PDB entry 9I5H | electron microscopy, 2.70 A resolution | chains N and R of the 17 polymer chains in the assembly

Chain N (and R):
Molecule: Flagellin
Source organism: Litorilinea aerophila
Notes: chain R of this document is another copy of the same molecule, construct and numbering; everything in this record applies to it too
Reference sequence: A0A540VDN8 (A0A540VDN8_9CHLR); residues -1 to 181 here correspond to UniProt positions 29-211 (UniProt number = residue number + 30)
Sequence (183 residues; each row starts with the number of its first residue; numbers below 1 keep their minus sign (Ile-1 is residue -1)):
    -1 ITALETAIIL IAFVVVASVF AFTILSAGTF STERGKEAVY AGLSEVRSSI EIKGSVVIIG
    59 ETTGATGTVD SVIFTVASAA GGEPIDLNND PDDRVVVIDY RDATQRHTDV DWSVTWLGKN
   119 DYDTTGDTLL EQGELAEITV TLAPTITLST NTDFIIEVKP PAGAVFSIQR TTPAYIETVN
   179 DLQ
From the paper describing this entry:
  - post-translational modification sites: Thr64, Thr143

Interface between chain N and chain R:
Contacting residue pairs (8; chain N residue first):
  Leu2(N) - Ile22(R)  hydrophobic
  Phe20(N) - Gly161(R)
  Ser24(N) - Val163(R)
  Thr27(N) - Ala162(R)
  Thr27(N) - Phe164(R)
  Lys34(N) - Gln181(R)
  Asp84(N) - Ala172(R)
  Thr123(N) - Tyr173(R)
Other interface residues (no listed pair), chain N (16 interface residues in all): Ile9, Val12, Ala19, Leu23, Phe28, Glu31, Arg32, Tyr38, Asp125
Other interface residues (no listed pair), chain R (18 interface residues in all): Gly26, Ser29, Arg32, Gly33, Ala36, Val44, Ser47, Ser165, Gln167, Arg168

Overview:
16 residues of chain N face 18 of chain R across their interface. From the paper: modification sites Thr64(N)
and Thr143(N).
Both chains are Flagellin (Litorilinea aerophila). Entry 9I5H (Structure of the bacterial archaellum from L.
aerophila) was determined by electron microscopy (same publication as 9R50).
